6X1A - chains B and R of the 5 polymer chains in the assembly; structure by electron microscopy, 2.50 A resolution.

# Chain B
Name: Guanine nucleotide-binding protein G(I)/G(S)/G(T) subunit beta-1
Organism: Homo sapiens
UniProtKB: P62873 (GBB1_HUMAN); residues 2-340 here = UniProt positions 2-340
Chain sequence (340 residues; row label = number of the first residue in the row):
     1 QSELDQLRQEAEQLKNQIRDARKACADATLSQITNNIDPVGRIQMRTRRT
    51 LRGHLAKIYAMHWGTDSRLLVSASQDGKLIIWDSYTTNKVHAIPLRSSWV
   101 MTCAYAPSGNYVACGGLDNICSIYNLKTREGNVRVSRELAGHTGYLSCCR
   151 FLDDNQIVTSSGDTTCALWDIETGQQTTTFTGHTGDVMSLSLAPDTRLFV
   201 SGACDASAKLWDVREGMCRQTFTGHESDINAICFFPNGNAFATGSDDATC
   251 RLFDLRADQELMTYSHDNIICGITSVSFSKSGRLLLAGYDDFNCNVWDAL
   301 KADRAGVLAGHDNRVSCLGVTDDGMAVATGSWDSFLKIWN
Unresolved in the structure: 1-2
Differences from the reference sequence: expression tag (1)
UniProt features mapped onto this chain:
  - modified residue: Ser2 (N-acetylserine), His266 (Phosphohistidine)
  - natural variant: Leu30 (L30F: In MRD42; uncertain significance), Arg52 (R52G: In MRD42), Gly64 (G64V: In MRD42), Asp76 (D76E: In MRD42; D76G: In MRD42), Gly77 (G77S: In MRD42), Lys78 (K78R: In MRD42), Ile80 (I80N: In MRD42; I80T: In MRD42), His91 (H91R: In MRD42; uncertain significance), Ala92 (A92T: In MRD42), Pro94 (P94S: In MRD42), Leu95 (L95P: In MRD42), Arg96 (R96L: In MRD42), 5 further natural variant entries in UniProt

# Chain R
Name: Glucagon-like peptide 1 receptor
Organism: Homo sapiens
UniProtKB: P43220 (GLP1R_HUMAN); numbering as in UniProt (aligned over 24-463)
Chain sequence (491 residues; row label = number of the first residue in the row; numbers below 1 keep their minus sign (Met-8 is residue -8)):
    -8 MKTIIALSYIFCLVFADYKDDDDLEVLFQGPARPQGATVSLWETVQKWRE
    42 YRRQCQRSLTEDPPPATDLFCNRTFDEYACWPDGEPGSFVNVSCPWYLPW
    92 ASSVPQGHVYRFCTAEGLWLQKDNSSLPWRDLSECEESKRGERSSPEEQL
   142 LFLYIIYTVGYALSFSALVIASAILLGFRHLHCTRNYIHLNLFASFILRA
   192 LSVFIKDAALKWMYSTAAQQHQWDGLLSYQDSLSCRLVFLLMQYCVAANY
   242 YWLLVEGVYLYTLLAFSVFSEQWIFRLYVSIGWGVPLLFVVPWGIVKYLY
   292 EDEGCWTRNSNMNYWLIIRLPILFAIGVNFLIFVRVICIVVSKLKANLMC
   342 KTDIKCRLAKSTLTLIPLLGTHEVIFAFVMDEHARGTLRFIKLFTELSFT
   392 SFQGLMVAILYCFVNNEVQLEFRKSWERWRLEHLHIQRDSSMKPLKCPTS
   442 SLSSGATAGSSMYTATCQASCSPAGLEVLFQGPHHHHHHHH
Unresolved in the structure: -8 to 27, 129-134, 424-482
Differences from the reference sequence: initiating methionine (-8); expression tag (-7 to 23, 464-482); conflict Phe260 (Leu in P43220)
Cystine bridges: Cys46-Cys71, Cys62-Cys104, Cys85-Cys126, Cys226-Cys296
Ligand contacts: UK4 (2-[(4-{6-[(4-cyano-2-fluorophenyl)methoxy]pyridin-2-yl}piperidin-1-yl)methyl]-1-{[(2S)-oxetan-2-yl]methyl}-1H-benzimidazole-6-carboxylic acid): Ser31, Leu32, Trp33, Val36, Gln37, Leu141, Lys197, Leu201, Trp203, Ser206, Thr207, Leu217, Leu218, Gln221, Cys226, Phe230, Met233, Gln234, Cys296, Thr298, Arg380, Phe381, Leu384, Phe385
What the authors report for this chain:
  - binding site for UK4: Ser31, Leu32, Trp33, Leu141, Lys197, Leu201, Gln221, Phe230, Met233, Thr298, Arg380, Leu384
  - mutagenesis - W33A, W33S: abolished signaling in response to UK4
  - specificity-determining residues: Trp33
  - contacts within the chain: Tyr148-Asp198 (hydrogen bond), Lys197-Asp198 (salt bridge), Arg299-Glu373 (salt bridge), Arg299-Trp306 (cation-pi contact), Arg310-Glu373 (salt bridge), Tyr148-Phe385 (pi stacking)
  - mutagenesis - E373A, R380A, F385A (10-fold): decreased signaling in response to UK4
  - conformationally variable residues (side-chain flip): Tyr148, Arg299, Phe385
  - mutagenesis - W33A, F385A: unchanged signaling
  - mutagenesis - R310A (1,000-fold), D372A (1,000-fold), K383A (1,000-fold): decreased signaling (citing earlier work)

# Chain B / chain R interface
Contacting residue pairs (6):
  Arg52(B) with Arg170(R)
  Val307(B) with Leu422(R), hydrophobic
  Ala309(B) with Arg419(R), hydrogen bond (backbone-side chain)
  Gly310(B) with Arg419(R)
  Asp312(B) with His171(R), salt bridge; Lys415(R), salt bridge
Also at the interface, not in a pair above, chain B (7 interface residues in all): Arg42, His311

# In short
7 residues of chain B face 5 of chain R across their interface; the contacts include 1 hydrogen bond and 2
salt bridges. Polar pairs include Asp312(B)-His171(R), Asp312(B)-Lys415(R) and Ala309(B)-Arg419(R). From the
paper: a binding site for UK4 at Ser31(R), Leu32(R) and Trp33(R) among others; E373A, R380A and F385A of chain
R reduce signaling in response to UK4; 8 substitutions were tested in all.
Chain B is Guanine nucleotide-binding protein G(I)/G(S)/G(T) subunit beta-1 and chain R is Glucagon-like
peptide 1 receptor, both from Homo sapiens; the structure, Non peptide agonist PF-06882961, bound to
Glucagon-Like peptide-1 (GLP-1) Receptor, was determined by electron microscopy (same publication as 6X18 and
6X19).
